PDB entry 3QR0 | X-ray diffraction, 2.00 A resolution | chain A

[Chain A]
Protein: phospholipase C-beta (PLC-beta)
Organism: Sepia officinalis
Chain sequence (816 residues; row label = number of the first residue in the row):
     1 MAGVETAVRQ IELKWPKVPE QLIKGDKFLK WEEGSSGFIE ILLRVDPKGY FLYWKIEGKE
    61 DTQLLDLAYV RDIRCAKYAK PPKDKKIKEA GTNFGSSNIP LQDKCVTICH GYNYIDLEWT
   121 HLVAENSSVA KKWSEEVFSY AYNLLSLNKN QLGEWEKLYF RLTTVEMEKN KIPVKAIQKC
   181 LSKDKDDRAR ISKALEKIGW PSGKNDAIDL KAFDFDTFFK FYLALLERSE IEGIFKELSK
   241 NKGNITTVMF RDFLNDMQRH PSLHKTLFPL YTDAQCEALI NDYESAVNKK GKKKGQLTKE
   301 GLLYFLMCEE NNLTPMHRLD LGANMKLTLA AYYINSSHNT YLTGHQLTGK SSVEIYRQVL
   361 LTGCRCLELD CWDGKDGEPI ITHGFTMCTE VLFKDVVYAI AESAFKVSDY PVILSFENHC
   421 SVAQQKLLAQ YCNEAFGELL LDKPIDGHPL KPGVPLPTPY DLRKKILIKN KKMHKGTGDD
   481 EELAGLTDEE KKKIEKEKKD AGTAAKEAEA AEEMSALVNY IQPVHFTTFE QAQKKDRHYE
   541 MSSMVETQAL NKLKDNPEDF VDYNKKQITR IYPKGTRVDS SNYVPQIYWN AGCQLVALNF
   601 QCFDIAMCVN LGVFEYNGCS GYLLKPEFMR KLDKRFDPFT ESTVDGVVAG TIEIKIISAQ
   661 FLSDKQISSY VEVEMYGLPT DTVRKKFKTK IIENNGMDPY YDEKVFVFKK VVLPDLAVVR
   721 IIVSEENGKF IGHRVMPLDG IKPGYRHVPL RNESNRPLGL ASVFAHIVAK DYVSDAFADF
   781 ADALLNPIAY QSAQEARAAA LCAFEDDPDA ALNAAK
Disordered / not traced: 1-10, 475-484, 775-789
Ion coordination: Ca2+: Asn-339, Glu-368, Asp-370, Glu-417
From the paper describing this entry:
  - contacts within the chain: Val-584/Phe-804 (hydrophobic contact), Ile-587/Phe-804 (hydrophobic contact), Phe-639/Leu-801 (hydrophobic contact), Pro-679/Phe-804 (hydrophobic contact), Thr-682/Phe-804 (hydrophobic contact), Phe-639/Arg-797 (hydrophobic contact), Phe-639/Ala-800 (hydrophobic contact)
  - conformationally variable residues (helix shift): Gly-485 to Lys-499, Arg-797

[Overview]
The Ca2+ site is built by Asn-339, Glu-368, Asp-370 and Glu-417. From the paper: conformational variability at
Gly-485 and Arg-797; contacts within the chain involving Val-584, Phe-804 and Ile-587 among others.
Chain A is phospholipase C-beta (PLC-beta) (Sepia officinalis); the structure, Crystal Structure of S.
officinalis PLC21, was determined by X-ray diffraction together with 3QR1 from the same study.
